PDB entry 1RUL | X-ray diffraction, 1.88 A resolution | chains L and H

[Chain L]
Name: immunoglobulin igg2a, light chain
Organism: Mus musculus
Notes: fragment: fab
Reference sequence: Q8K0F8 (Q8K0F8_MOUSE); the construct lacks a stretch of the UniProt sequence, so the offset changes along the chain: 1-27 = UniProt 21-47; 28-214 = UniProt 53-239
Chain sequence (219 residues; row label = number of the first residue in the row; a row labelled like 27A-27E holds insertion residues (27A, then the next letters in order)):
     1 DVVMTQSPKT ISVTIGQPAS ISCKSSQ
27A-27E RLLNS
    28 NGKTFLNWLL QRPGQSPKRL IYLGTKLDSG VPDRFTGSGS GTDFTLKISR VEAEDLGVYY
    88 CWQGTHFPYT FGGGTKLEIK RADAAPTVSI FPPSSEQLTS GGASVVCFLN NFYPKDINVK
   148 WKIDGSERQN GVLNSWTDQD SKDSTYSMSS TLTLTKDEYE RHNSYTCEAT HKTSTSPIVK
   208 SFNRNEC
Modified / non-standard residues: Trp163 (4-hydroxytryptophan; 4HT)
Cystine bridges: Cys23-Cys88, Cys134-Cys194
Small-molecule neighbours: benzoic acid (BEZ): Phe32, Trp89, Gly91, Tyr96

[Chain H]
Name: immunoglobulin igg2a, heavy chain
Organism: Mus musculus
Notes: fragment: fab
Reference sequence: P01865 (GCAM_MOUSE); the construct has insertions or renumbered stretches relative to UniProt, so the offset changes along the chain: 115-130 = UniProt 1-16; 133-154 = UniProt 17-38; 162-169 = UniProt 41-48; 171-180 = UniProt 49-58; 5 more segments
Chain sequence (222 residues; each row starts with the number of its first residue; note: 15 numbers in that range are skipped by the numbering (no residue carries them; nothing is unmodelled there); a row labelled like 82A-82C holds insertion residues (82A, then the next letters in order)):
     1 RVQLQQSGPG LVKPSQSLSL TCTVTGYSIT SDFAW
   35A N
    36 WIRQFPGNKL EWMGYINYSG FTSHNPSLKS RISITRDTSK NQFFLQL
82A-82C NSV
    83 TTEDTATYYC AGLLWYDG
100A-100B GA
   101 GSWGQGTLVT VSAAKTTAPS VYPLAPVCGD
   133 TTGSSVTLGC LVKGYFPEPV TL
   156 TW
   162 NSGSLSSG
   171 VHTFPAVLQS
   183 DLYTLSSSVT VTSS
   198 TWP
   202 SQSIT
   208 CNVAHPASST KVDKKI
   226 EPRGPT
Modified / non-standard residues: Gln6 ((2S,4S)-2,5-diamino-4-hydroxy-5-oxopentanoic acid (non-preferred name); GHG)
Cystine bridges: Cys22-Cys92, Cys142-Cys208
Small-molecule neighbours: benzoic acid (BEZ): Ala34, Asn35A, Trp47, Tyr50, Leu95, Leu96, Trp97, Gly100

[How chain L and chain H interact]
Contacting residue pairs (84; chain L residue first):
  Lys30(L) - Tyr98(H)  hydrogen bond (side chain-backbone)
  Phe32(L) - Tyr98(H)
  Phe32(L) - Asp99(H)
  Asn34(L) - Leu95(H)
  Asn34(L) - Gly100(H)  hydrogen bond (side chain-backbone)
  Leu36(L) - Trp103(H)  hydrophobic
  Gln38(L) - Gln39(H)  hydrogen bond
  Gln38(L) - Tyr91(H)  hydrogen bond
  Gln42(L) - Tyr91(H)
  Ser43(L) - Tyr91(H)
  Ser43(L) - Gly104(H)  hydrogen bond (side chain-backbone)
  Pro44(L) - Trp103(H)
  Arg46(L) - Arg1(H)
  Arg46(L) - Ala100B(H)
  Arg46(L) - Gly101(H)  hydrogen bond (side chain-backbone)
  Arg46(L) - Ser102(H)
  Tyr49(L) - Asp99(H)
  Tyr49(L) - Gly100A(H)
  Leu50(L) - Asp99(H)
  Asp55(L) - Gly100A(H)
  Asp55(L) - Ala100B(H)  hydrogen bond (side chain-backbone)
  Ser56(L) - Arg1(H)  hydrogen bond
  Gly57(L) - Arg1(H)
  Tyr87(L) - Gln39(H)  hydrogen bond
  Tyr87(L) - Asn43(H)  hydrogen bond (side chain-backbone)
  Tyr87(L) - Leu45(H)
  Trp89(L) - Leu95(H)  hydrophobic
  Phe94(L) - Trp47(H)  hydrophobic
  Phe94(L) - Ser58(H)
  Phe94(L) - His59(H)
  Phe94(L) - Pro61(H)
  Pro95(L) - Trp47(H)  hydrophobic
  Pro95(L) - Asn60(H)
  Pro95(L) - Pro61(H)
  Tyr96(L) - Trp47(H)
  Tyr96(L) - Tyr50(H)  hydrophobic
  Phe98(L) - Ile37(H)  hydrophobic
  Phe98(L) - Leu45(H)
  Phe98(L) - Trp47(H)
  Ser116(L) - Thr139(H)
  Ile117(L) - Val127(H)
  Phe118(L) - Leu124(H)
  Phe118(L) - Ala125(H)
  Phe118(L) - Pro126(H)  hydrophobic
  Phe118(L) - Thr139(H)
  Pro119(L) - Val127(H)
  Pro119(L) - Arg228(H)
  Ser121(L) - Tyr122(H)
  Ser121(L) - Pro123(H)
  Glu123(L) - Tyr122(H)
  Glu123(L) - Pro123(H)
  Glu123(L) - Lys221(H)  salt bridge
  Gln124(L) - Tyr122(H)
  Gln124(L) - Lys145(H)
  Ser127(L) - Tyr122(H)
  Ser131(L) - Leu143(H)
  Ser131(L) - Lys145(H)
  Val133(L) - Leu124(H)  hydrophobic
  Phe135(L) - Phe174(H)  hydrophobic
  Phe135(L) - Ser188(H)
  Phe135(L) - Ser189(H)
  Phe135(L) - Ser190(H)
  Asn137(L) - His172(H)
  Asn137(L) - Phe174(H)
  Asn137(L) - Ser190(H)  hydrogen bond
  Asn138(L) - His172(H)  hydrogen bond
  Asn161(L) - Val177(H)
  Ser162(L) - Phe174(H)
  Ser162(L) - Pro175(H)  hydrogen bond (side chain-backbone)
  Ser162(L) - Val177(H)
  Trp163(L) - Pro175(H)
  Thr164(L) - Phe174(H)
  Asp167(L) - His172(H)
  Ser174(L) - His172(H)  hydrogen bond
  Ser174(L) - Phe174(H)
  Met175(L) - Phe174(H)
  Ser176(L) - Phe174(H)
  Ser176(L) - Ser188(H)  hydrogen bond
  Lys207(L) - Asp130(H)  salt bridge
  Phe209(L) - Val127(H)  hydrophobic
  Glu213(L) - Arg228(H)  hydrogen bond (backbone-side chain)
  Cys214(L) - Val127(H)
  Cys214(L) - Cys128(H)  disulfide
  Cys214(L) - Arg228(H)  hydrogen bond (backbone-side chain)
Also at the interface, not in a pair above, chain L (48 interface residues in all): Val115, Leu160, Thr180
Also at the interface, not in a pair above, chain H (49 interface residues in all): Glu46, Gln105, Leu140, Gly141, Thr173, Gln179, Gly229
Cross-chain cystine bridges: Cys214(L)-Cys128(H)

[Overview]
Chain L and chain H form an interface of 48 and 49 residues respectively; the contacts include 1 disulfide
bond, 17 hydrogen bonds and 2 salt bridges. Among the polar pairs are Glu123(L)-Lys221(H), Lys207(L)-Asp130(H)
and Lys30(L)-Tyr98(H).
Here chain L is immunoglobulin igg2a, light chain and chain H is immunoglobulin igg2a, heavy chain, both from
Mus musculus. Entry 1RUL (Crystal Structure (D) of u.v.-irradiated cationic cyclization antibody 4C6 Fab at pH
5.6 with a data ...) was determined by X-ray diffraction (same publication as 1RU9, 1RUA, 1RUK, 1RUM, 1RUP,
1RUQ and 1RUR).
